Entry 7L1Q (electron microscopy, 3.40 A resolution); this record covers chains C and G of the 7 polymer chains in the assembly.

Chain C:
Molecule: ATP synthase subunit alpha
From: Bacillus sp. (strain PS3)
Notes: EC 7.1.2.2
UniProtKB: A0A0M3VGF9 (A0A0M3VGF9_BACP3); numbering as in UniProt (aligned over 2-502)
Chain sequence (510 residues; row label = number of the first residue in the row; numbers below 1 keep their minus sign (Met-7 is residue -7)):
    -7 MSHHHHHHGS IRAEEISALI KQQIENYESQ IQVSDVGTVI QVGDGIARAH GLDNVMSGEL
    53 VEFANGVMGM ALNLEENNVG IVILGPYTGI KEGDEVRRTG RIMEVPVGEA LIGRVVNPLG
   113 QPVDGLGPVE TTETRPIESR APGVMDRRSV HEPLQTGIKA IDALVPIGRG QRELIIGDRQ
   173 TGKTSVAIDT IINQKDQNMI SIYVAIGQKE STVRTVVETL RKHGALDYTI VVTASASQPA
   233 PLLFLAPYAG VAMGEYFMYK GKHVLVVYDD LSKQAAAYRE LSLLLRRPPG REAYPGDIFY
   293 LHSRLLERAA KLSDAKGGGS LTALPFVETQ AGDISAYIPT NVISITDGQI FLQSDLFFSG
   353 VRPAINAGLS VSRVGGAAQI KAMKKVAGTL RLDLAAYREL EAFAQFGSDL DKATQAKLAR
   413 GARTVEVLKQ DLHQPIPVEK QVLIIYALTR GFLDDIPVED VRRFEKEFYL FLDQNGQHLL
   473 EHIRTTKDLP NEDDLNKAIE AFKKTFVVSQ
Unresolved in the structure: -7 to 25, 502
Sequence notes: expression tag (-7 to 1); conflict Ser193 (Cys in A0A0M3VGF9), Phe463 (Trp in A0A0M3VGF9)
Ligand contacts: ATP (adenosine-5'-triphosphate): Gln172, Thr173, Gly174, Lys175, Thr176, Ser177, Phe349, Arg354, Pro355, Gln422, Asp423, Leu424

Chain G:
Molecule: ATP synthase gamma chain
From: Bacillus sp. (strain PS3)
UniProtKB: A0A0M4TPJ7 (A0A0M4TPJ7_BACP3); residues 4-288 here correspond to UniProt positions 1-285 (UniProt number = residue number - 3)
Chain sequence (285 residues; numbered 4 to 288; the number before each row is that of its first residue):
     4 MASLRDIKTR INATKKTSQI TKAMEMVSTS KLNRAEQNAK SFVPYMEKIQ EVVANVALGA
    64 GGASHPMLVS RPVKKTGYLV ITSDRGLAGA YNSNVLRLVY QTIQKRHACP DEYAIIVIGR
   124 VGLSFFRKRN MPVILDITRL PDQPSFADIK EIARKTVGLF ADGTFDELYM YYNHYVSAIQ
   184 QEVTERKLLP LTDLAENKQR TVYEFEPSQE ECLDVLLPQY AESLIYGALL DAKASEHAAR
   244 MTAMKNATDN ANELIRTLTL SYNRARQAAI TQEITEIVAG ANALQ
Unresolved in the structure: 4-5, 288
Sequence notes: conflict Cys112 (Ser109 in A0A0M4TPJ7), Cys215 (Ile212 in A0A0M4TPJ7)

Interface between chain C and chain G:
Pairs across the interface (5; chain C residue first):
  Glu284(C) with Glu276(G)
  Ala323(C) with Asp9(G)
  Gly324(C) with Arg8(G)
  Phe398(C) with Thr20(G)
  Asp401(C) with Arg123(G), salt bridge
Interface residues without a listed pair, chain C (10 interface residues in all): Arg278, Pro281, Arg283, Ile326, Phe395
Interface residues without a listed pair, chain G (9 interface residues in all): Ser6, Ile23, Ala286, Leu287

Summary:
10 residues of chain C and 9 residues of chain G are in contact, with 1 salt bridge. Its one salt-bridged
contact is Asp401(C)-Arg123(G). Bound to chain C: ATP.
Here chain C is ATP synthase subunit alpha and chain G is ATP synthase gamma chain, both from Bacillus sp.
(strain PS3). Entry 7L1Q (PS3 F1-ATPase Binding/TS Dwell) was determined by electron microscopy together with
7L1R and 7L1S from the same study.
